9LNG - chains D and F of the 9 polymer chains in the assembly; structure by electron microscopy, 2.45 A resolution.

Chain D:
Protein: Fab NiF03-3C9 heavy chain
Source organism: Mus musculus
Notes: antibody fragment or engineered binder
Amino-acid sequence (222 residues; numbered 1 to 222; the number before each row is that of its first residue):
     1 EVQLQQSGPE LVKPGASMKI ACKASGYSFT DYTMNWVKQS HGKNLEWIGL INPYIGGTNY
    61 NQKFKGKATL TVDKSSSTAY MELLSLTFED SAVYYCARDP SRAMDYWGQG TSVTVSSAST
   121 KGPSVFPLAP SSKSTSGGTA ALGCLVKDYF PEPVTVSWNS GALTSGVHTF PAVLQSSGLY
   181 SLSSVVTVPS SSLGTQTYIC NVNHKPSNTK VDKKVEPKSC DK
Disordered / not traced: 1, 119-222
Cystine bridges: Cys-22/Cys-96

Chain F:
Protein: Fab NiF03-3C9 light chain
Source organism: Mus musculus
Notes: antibody fragment or engineered binder
Amino-acid sequence (214 residues; each row starts with the number of its first residue):
     1 DIQMTQSPAS LSASVGETVT ITCGASENIY GALNWFQRKQ GKSPQLLIYG ATNLADGMSS
    61 RFSGSGSGRQ YSLKIGSMHP DDVATYYCQN VLSTPWTFGG GTRLEIKRTV AAPSVFIFPP
   121 SDEQLKSGTA SVVCLLNNFY PREAKVQWKV DNALQSGNSQ ESVTEQDSKD STYSLSSTLT
   181 LSKADYEKHK VYACEVTHQG LSSPVTKSFN RGEC
Disordered / not traced: 106-214
Cystine bridges: Cys-23/Cys-88

Interface between chain D and chain F:
Contacting residue pairs (39):
  Asn-35(D) with Trp-96(F)
  Val-37(D) with Phe-98(F), hydrophobic
  Gln-39(D) with Arg-38(F)
  Gly-42(D) with Arg-38(F), hydrogen bond (backbone-side chain)
  Lys-43(D) with Tyr-87(F), hydrogen bond (backbone-side chain)
  Asn-44(D) with Gly-100(F)
  Leu-45(D) with Pro-44(F), hydrophobic; Tyr-87(F), hydrophobic; Phe-98(F)
  Glu-46(D) with Phe-98(F)
  Trp-47(D) with Thr-94(F); Pro-95(F), hydrophobic; Trp-96(F); Phe-98(F)
  Leu-50(D) with Trp-96(F), hydrophobic
  Asn-59(D) with Thr-94(F)
  Tyr-95(D) with Lys-42(F); Ser-43(F); Pro-44(F)
  Asp-99(D) with Trp-96(F)
  Ser-101(D) with Trp-96(F)
  Arg-102(D) with Asn-34(F), hydrogen bond (backbone-side chain); Val-91(F), hydrogen bond (side chain-backbone); Leu-92(F); Trp-96(F)
  Ala-103(D) with Asn-34(F); Leu-46(F), hydrophobic; Tyr-49(F), hydrophobic
  Met-104(D) with Phe-36(F); Leu-46(F); Gln-89(F); Phe-98(F), hydrophobic
  Asp-105(D) with Leu-46(F)
  Trp-107(D) with Phe-36(F), hydrophobic; Ser-43(F); Pro-44(F), hydrogen bond (side chain-backbone)
  Gly-108(D) with Ser-43(F), hydrogen bond (backbone-side chain)
  Gln-109(D) with Ser-43(F), hydrogen bond (backbone-side chain)
  Gly-110(D) with Ser-43(F)
Interface residues without a listed pair, chain D (24 interface residues in all): Asn-61, Tyr-106
Interface residues without a listed pair, chain F (20 interface residues in all): Asp-1, Gln-45, Asp-56

In short:
The interface between chain D and chain F involves 24 residues on one side and 20 on the other; the contacts
include 7 hydrogen bonds. Polar contacts include Gly-42(D)/Arg-38(F), Lys-43(D)/Tyr-87(F) and
Arg-102(D)/Asn-34(F).
Chain D is Fab NiF03-3C9 heavy chain and chain F is Fab NiF03-3C9 light chain, both from Mus musculus; the
structure, An antibody target the fusion protein of Nipah virus, was determined by electron microscopy.
